Entry 4IMY (X-ray diffraction, 2.94 A resolution); this record covers chains A and B of the 3 polymer chains in the assembly.

== Chain A ==
Name: Cyclin-dependent kinase 9
Source organism: Homo sapiens
Notes: EC 2.7.11.22, 2.7.11.23; fragment: 1-330
Reference sequence: P50750 (CDK9_HUMAN); numbering as in UniProt (aligned over 1-330)
Sequence (332 residues; numbered -1 to 330; the number before each row is that of its first residue; numbers below 1 keep their minus sign (Gly-1 is residue -1)):
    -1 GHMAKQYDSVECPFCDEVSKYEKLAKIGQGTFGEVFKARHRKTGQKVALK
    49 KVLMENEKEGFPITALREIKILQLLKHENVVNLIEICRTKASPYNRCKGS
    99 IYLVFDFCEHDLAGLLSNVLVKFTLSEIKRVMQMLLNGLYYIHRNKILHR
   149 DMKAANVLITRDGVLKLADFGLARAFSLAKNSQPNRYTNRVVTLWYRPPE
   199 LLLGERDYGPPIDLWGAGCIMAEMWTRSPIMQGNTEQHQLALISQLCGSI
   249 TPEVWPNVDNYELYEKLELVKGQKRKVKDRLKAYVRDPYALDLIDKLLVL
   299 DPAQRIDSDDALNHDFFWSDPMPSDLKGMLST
Unresolved in the structure: -1 to 7, 89-96
Differences from the reference sequence: expression tag (-1 to 0)
Modified positions: Thr186 (phosphothreonine; TPO)
Small-molecule neighbours: adenosine monophosphate (AMP): Ile25, Val33, Ala46, Lys48, Glu66, Leu70, Val79, Phe103, Asp104, Phe105, Cys106, Ala153, Asn154, Leu156, Ala166, Asp167, Phe168, Gly169
UniProt features mapped onto this chain:
  - region: Ala166 to Thr191 (T-loop)
  - active site: Asp149 (Proton acceptor)
  - binding site (ATP): Ile25 to Val33, Lys48, Asp104 to Cys106, Asp167
  - modified residue: Lys44 (N6-acetyllysine), Lys48 (N6-acetyllysine), Ser175 (Phosphoserine), Thr186 (Phosphothreonine)
  - natural variant: Arg225 (R225C: Found in patients with global developmental delay and epilepsy with history of choanal atresia; uncertain significance)
  - mutagenesis: Lys44 (K44R: Impaired kinase and transcriptional elongation activities, but normal cyclin T1 and HEXIM1 binding), Lys48 (K48Q: Mimics acetylation; leading to impaired protein kinase activity; K48R: Decreased acetylation; leading to enhanced protein kinase activity), Asp167 (D167N: Abrogates kinase activity), Ser175 (S175A: Constitutive kinase activity; S175D: Mimics phosphorylation, constitutive loss of kinase activity), Thr186 (T186A: Abrogates autophosphorylation; no effect on kinase activity, but impaired CTD phosphorylation; T186D: Mimics autophosphorylation ...)

== Chain B ==
Name: Cyclin-T1
Source organism: Homo sapiens
Notes: fragment: 1-264
Reference sequence: O60563 (CCNT1_HUMAN); numbering as in UniProt (aligned over 1-264)
Sequence (264 residues; row label = number of the first residue in the row):
     1 MEGERKNNNKRWYFTREQLENSPSRRFGVDPDKELSYRQQAANLLQDMGQ
    51 RLNVSQLTINTAIVYMHRFYMIQSFTQFPGNSVAPAALFLAAKVEEQPKK
   101 LEHVIKVAHTCLHPQESLPDTRSEAYLQQVQDLVILESIILQTLGFELTI
   151 DHPHTHVVKCTQLVRASKDLAQTSYFMATNSLHLTTFSLQYTPPVVACVC
   201 IHLACKWSNWEIPVSTDGKHWWEYVDATVTLELLDELTHEFLQILEKTPN
   251 RLKRIWNWRACEAA
Unresolved in the structure: 1-7, 258-264
UniProt features mapped onto this chain:
  - motif: Lys253 to Ala264 (Nuclear localization signal, and interaction with Tat-TAR RNA)
  - site: Cys261 (Essential for interacting with HIV-1 Tat)
  - modified residue: Ser117 (Phosphoserine)
  - mutagenesis: Cys261 (C261Y: Loss of HIV-1 Tat transactivation)
What the authors report for this chain:
  - conformationally variable residues: Arg251 to Trp256

== Interface between chain A and chain B ==
Pairs across the interface (33):
  Glu9(A) with Ile72(B); Gln73(B), hydrogen bond (backbone-side chain)
  Pro11(A) with Ile72(B)
  Phe12(A) with Arg11(B); Trp12(B), hydrophobic; Gly145(B)
  Cys13(A) with Gln142(B)
  Lys56(A) with Leu101(B)
  Glu57(A) with Phe89(B); Lys93(B), hydrogen bond (backbone-side chain); Lys100(B); Leu101(B), hydrogen bond (side chain-backbone)
  Gly58(A) with Lys93(B); Val134(B); Glu137(B)
  Phe59(A) with Lys93(B), hydrogen bond (backbone-side chain); Glu137(B), hydrogen bond (backbone-side chain); Leu141(B), hydrophobic; Phe146(B), hydrophobic
  Ile61(A) with Lys93(B); Pro98(B), hydrophobic
  Leu64(A) with Leu90(B), hydrophobic; Lys93(B); Leu141(B), hydrophobic; Leu148(B), hydrophobic
  Arg65(A) with Glu96(B), salt bridge
  Ile67(A) with Phe146(B), hydrophobic
  Lys68(A) with Thr149(B)
  Gln71(A) with Phe146(B), hydrogen bond (side chain-backbone)
  Ile84(A) with Phe146(B), hydrophobic
  Arg86(A) with Gln142(B)
  Ile99(A) with Phe146(B), hydrophobic
  Arg172(A) with Glu96(B), salt bridge
Other interface residues (no listed pair), chain A (20 interface residues in all): Val8, Cys10
Other interface residues (no listed pair), chain B (23 interface residues in all): Gln77, Val94, Thr143, Glu147

== Overview ==
Chain A and chain B form an interface of 20 and 23 residues respectively, with 6 hydrogen bonds and 2 salt
bridges. Polar pairs include Arg65(A)-Glu96(B), Arg172(A)-Glu96(B) and Glu9(A)-Gln73(B). Ligands of chain A:
adenosine monophosphate. From the paper: conformational variability at Arg251(B).
Here chain A is Cyclin-dependent kinase 9 and chain B is Cyclin-T1, both from Homo sapiens. Entry 4IMY (The
AFF4 scaffold binds human P-TEFb adjacent to HIV Tat) was determined by X-ray diffraction.
